8XA3 - chains C and I of the 18 polymer chains in the assembly; structure by electron microscopy, 3.70 A resolution.

# Chain C
Molecule: Major capsid protein
Organism: Human alphaherpesvirus 3
Reference sequence: Q6QCL5 (Q6QCL5_HHV3); residue numbers follow UniProt; this construct covers 14-1394
Sequence (1381 residues; row label = number of the first residue in the row):
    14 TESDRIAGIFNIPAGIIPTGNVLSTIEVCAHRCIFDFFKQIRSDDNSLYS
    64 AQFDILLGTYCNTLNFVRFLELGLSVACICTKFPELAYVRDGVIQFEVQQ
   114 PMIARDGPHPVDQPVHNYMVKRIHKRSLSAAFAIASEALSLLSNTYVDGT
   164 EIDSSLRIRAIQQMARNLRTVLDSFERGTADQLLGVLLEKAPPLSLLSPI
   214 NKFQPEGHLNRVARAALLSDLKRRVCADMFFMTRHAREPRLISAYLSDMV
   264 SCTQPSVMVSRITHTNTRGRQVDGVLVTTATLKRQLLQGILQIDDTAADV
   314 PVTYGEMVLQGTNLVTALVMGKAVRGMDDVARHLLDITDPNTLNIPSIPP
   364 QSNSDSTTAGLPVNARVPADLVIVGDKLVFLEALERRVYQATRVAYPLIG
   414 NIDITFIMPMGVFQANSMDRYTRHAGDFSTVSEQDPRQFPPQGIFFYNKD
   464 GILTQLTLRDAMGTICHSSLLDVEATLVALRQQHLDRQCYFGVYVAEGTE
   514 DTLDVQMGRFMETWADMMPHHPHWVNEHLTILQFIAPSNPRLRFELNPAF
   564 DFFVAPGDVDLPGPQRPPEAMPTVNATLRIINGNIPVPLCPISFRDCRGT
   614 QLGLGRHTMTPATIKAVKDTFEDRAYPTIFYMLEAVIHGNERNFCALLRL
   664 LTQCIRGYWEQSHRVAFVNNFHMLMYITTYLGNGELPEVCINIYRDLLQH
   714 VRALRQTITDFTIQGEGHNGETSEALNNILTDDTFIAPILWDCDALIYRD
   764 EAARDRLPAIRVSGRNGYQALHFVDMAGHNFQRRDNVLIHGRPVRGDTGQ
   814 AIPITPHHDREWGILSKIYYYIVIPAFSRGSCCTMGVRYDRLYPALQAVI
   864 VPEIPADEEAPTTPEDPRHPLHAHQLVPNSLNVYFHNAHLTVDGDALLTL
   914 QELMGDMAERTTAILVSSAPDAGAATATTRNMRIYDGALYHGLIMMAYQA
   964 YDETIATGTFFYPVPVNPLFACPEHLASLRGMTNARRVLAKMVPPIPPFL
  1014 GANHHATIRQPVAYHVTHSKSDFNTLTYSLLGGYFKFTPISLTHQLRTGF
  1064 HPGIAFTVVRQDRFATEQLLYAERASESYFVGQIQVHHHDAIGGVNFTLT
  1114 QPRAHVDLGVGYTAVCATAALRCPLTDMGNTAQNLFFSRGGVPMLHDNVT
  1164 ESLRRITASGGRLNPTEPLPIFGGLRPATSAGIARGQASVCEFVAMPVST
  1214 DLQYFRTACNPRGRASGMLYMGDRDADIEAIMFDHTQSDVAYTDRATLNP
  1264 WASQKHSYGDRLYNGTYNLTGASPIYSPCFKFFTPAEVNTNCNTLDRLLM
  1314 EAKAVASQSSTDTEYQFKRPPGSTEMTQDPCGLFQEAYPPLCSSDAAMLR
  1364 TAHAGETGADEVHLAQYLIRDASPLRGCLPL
Differences from the reference sequence: conflict Ile22 (Leu in Q6QCL5), Ala814 (Gly in Q6QCL5)

# Chain I
Molecule: Tri2A
Organism: Human alphaherpesvirus 3
Sequence (256 residues; row label = number of the first residue in the row; note: 57 numbers in that range are skipped by the numbering (no residue carries them; nothing is unmodelled there)):
     3 AMPFEIEVLLPGELSPAETSALQKCEGKIITFSTLRHRASLVDIALSSYY
    53 INGAPPDTLSLLEAYRMRFAAVITRVIPGKLLAHAIGVGTPTPGLFIQNT
   103 SPVDLCNGDYICLLPPVYGSADSIRLDSVGLEIVFPLTIPQTLMREIIAK
   153 VVARAVEDL
   206 NLMFSINEGCLLILALIPRLLALLIPRLLAL
   244 VTREAAQLIHPEAPMLM
   267 LPIYETISSWISTSSRLGDTLGTRAILRVCVFDGPSTVHPGDRTAVIQV

# Chain C / chain I interface
Contacting residue pairs (10; chain C residue first):
  Glu15(C) - Gly14(I)
  Glu15(C) - Glu15(I)
  Glu15(C) - Leu16(I)
  Glu150(C) - Arg77(I)
  His1102(C) - Phe298(I)
  Asp1103(C) - Gly96(I)
  Ala1104(C) - Gly96(I)
  Ala1104(C) - Leu97(I)
  Ile1105(C) - Gly96(I)
  Ile1105(C) - Phe98(I)
Also at the interface, not in a pair above, chain C (9 interface residues in all): Thr14, Ser149, Gly1107
Also at the interface, not in a pair above, chain I (13 interface residues in all): Ser17, Pro95, Cys296, Thr310, Ala311

# In short
9 residues of chain C face 13 of chain I across their interface.
Here chain C is Major capsid protein and chain I is Tri2A, both from Human alphaherpesvirus 3. Entry 8XA3
(C-hexon capsomer of the VZV B-Capsid) was determined by electron microscopy (same publication as 8X9W, 8X9X,
8X9Y, 8X9Z, 8XA0, 8XA1 and 8XA2).
